Entry 9C9U (electron microscopy, 4.50 A resolution (low resolution: residue-level contacts below are approximate; hydrogen-bond / salt-bridge calls are withheld)); this record covers chains A and M of the 18 polymer chains in the assembly.

== Chain A ==
Name: Complement C1q subcomponent subunit B
Reference sequence: P02746 (C1QB_HUMAN); residues 1-44 here correspond to UniProt positions 28-71 (UniProt number = residue number + 27)
Amino-acid sequence (44 residues; row label = number of the first residue in the row):
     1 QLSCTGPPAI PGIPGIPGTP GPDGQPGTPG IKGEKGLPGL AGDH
Disordered / not traced: 1-6, 31-44
Modified positions: Pro8, Pro11, Pro14, Pro17, Pro20, Pro26, Pro29, Pro38 (4-hydroxyproline; HYP)
Curated features (UniProtKB/Swiss-Prot):
  - modified residue: Gln1 (Pyrrolidone carboxylic acid), Pro8 (4-hydroxyproline), Pro11 (4-hydroxyproline), Pro14 (4-hydroxyproline), Pro26 (4-hydroxyproline), Pro29 (4-hydroxyproline), Lys32 (5-hydroxylysine), Lys35 (5-hydroxylysine), Pro38 (4-hydroxyproline)

== Chain M ==
Name: Complement C1q subcomponent subunit A
Reference sequence: P02745 (C1QA_HUMAN); aligned to UniProt positions 23-59 over residues 1-37 (the alignment contains insertions or deletions, so no single offset holds)
Amino-acid sequence (37 residues; each row starts with the number of its first residue):
     1 EDLCRAPDGK KGEAGRPGRR GRPGLKGQGE PGAPGIR
Disordered / not traced: 1-5, 31-37
Modified positions: Pro17 (4-hydroxyproline; HYP); Pro23 (4-hydroxyproline; HYP); Pro34 (4-hydroxyproline; HYP)
Curated features (UniProtKB/Swiss-Prot):
  - modified residue: Lys11 (5-hydroxylysine), Pro17 (4-hydroxyproline), Pro23 (4-hydroxyproline), Lys26 (5-hydroxylysine)
  - glycosylation (O-linked (Gal...) hydroxylysine): Lys11, Lys26
From the paper describing this entry:
  - mutagenesis - R16A, R19A, R22A: unchanged stability

== How chain A and chain M interact ==
Contacting residue pairs (8; chain A residue first):
  Pro17(A) - Glu13(M)
  Pro17(A) - Arg16(M)
  Gly18(A) - Arg16(M)
  Thr19(A) - Arg16(M)
  Pro20(A) - Arg16(M)
  Pro20(A) - Arg19(M)
  Gly21(A) - Arg19(M)
  Asp23(A) - Arg19(M)
Interface residues without a listed pair, chain A (8 interface residues in all): Ile13, Ile16
Interface residues without a listed pair, chain M (4 interface residues in all): Lys10

== Summary ==
8 residues of chain A face 4 of chain M across their interface. From the paper: R16A, R19A and R22A of chain M
leave stability unchanged.
Chain A is Complement C1q subcomponent subunit B and chain M is Complement C1q subcomponent subunit A; the
structure, Cryo-EM structure of the C1q A, B-crt, C peptide full assembly, was determined by electron
microscopy, deposited together with 9C9L.
